PDB entry 3CXC | X-ray diffraction, 3.00 A resolution | chains 0 and L of the 31 polymer chains in the assembly

# Chain 0
Molecule: 23S ribosomal RNA
Source organism: Haloarcula marismortui
Sequence (2922 nucleotides; each row starts with the number of its first residue):
     2 UUGGCUACUA UGCCAGCUGG UGGAUUGCUC GGCUCAGGCG CUGAUGAAGG ACGUGCCAAG
    62 CUGCGAUAAG CCAUGGGGAG CCGCACGGAG GCGAAGAACC AUGGAUUUCC GAAUGAGAAU
   122 CUCUCUAACA AUUGCUUCGC GCAAUGAGGA ACCCCGAGAA CUGAAACAUC UCAGUAUCGG
   182 GAGGAACAGA AAACGCAAUG UGAUGUCGUU AGUAACCGCG AGUGAACGCG AUACAGCCCA
   242 AACCGAAGCC CUCACGGGCA AUGUGGUGUC AGGGCUACCU CUCAUCAGCC GACCGUCUCG
   302 ACGAAGUCUC UUGGAACAGA GCGUGAUACA GGGUGACAAC CCCGUACUCG AGACCAGUAC
   362 GACGUGCGGU AGUGCCAGAG UAGCGGGGGU UGGAUAUCCC UCGCGAAUAA CGCAGGCAUC
   422 GACUGCGAAG GCUAAACACA ACCUGAGACC GAUAGUGAAC AAGUAGUGUG AACGAACGCU
   482 GCAAAGUACC CUCAGAAGGG AGGCGAAAUA GAGCAUGAAA UCAGUUGGCG AUCGAGCGAC
   542 AGGGCAUACA AGGUCCCUCG ACGAAUGACC GACGCGCGAG CGUCCAGUAA GACUCACGGG
   602 AAGCCGAUGU UCUGUCGUAC GUUUUGAAAA ACGAGCCAGG GAGUGUGUCU GCAUGGCAAG
   662 UCUAACCGGA GUAUCCGGGG AGGCACAGGG AAACCGACAU GGCCGCAGGG CUUUGCCCGA
   722 GGGCCGCCGU CUUCAAGGGC GGGGAGCCAU GUGGACACGA CCCGAAUCCG GACGAUCUAC
   782 GCAUGGACAA GAUGAAGCGU GCCGAAAGGC ACGUGGAAGU CUGUUAGAGU UGGUGUCCUA
   842 CAAUACCCUC UCGUGAUCUA UGUGUAGGGG UGAAAGGCCC AUCGAGUCCG GCAACAGCUG
   902 GUUCCAAUCG AAACAUGUCG AAGCAUGACC UCCGCCGAGG UAGUCUGUGA GGUAGAGCGA
   962 CCGAUUGGUG UGUCCGCCUC CGAGAGGAGU CGGCACACCU GUCAAACUCC AAACUUACAG
  1022 ACGCCGUUUG ACGCGGGGAU UCCGGUGCGC GGGGUAAGCC UGUGUACCAG GAGGGGAACA
  1082 ACCCAGAGAU AGGUUAAGGU CCCCAAGUGU GGAUUAAGUG UAAUCCUCUG AAGGUGGUCU
  1142 CGAGCCCUAG ACAGCCGGGA GGUGAGCUUA GAAGCAGCUA CCCUCUAAGA AAAGCGUAAC
  1202 AGCUUACCGG CCGAGGUUUG AGGCGCCCAA AAUGAUCGGG ACUCAAAUCC ACCACCGAGA
  1262 CCUGUCCGUA CCACUCAUAC UGGUAAUCGA GUAGAUUGGC GCUCUAAUUG GAUGGAAGUA
  1322 GGGGUGAAAA CUCCUAUGGA CCGAUUAGUG ACGAAAAUCC UGGCCAUAGU AGCAGCGAUA
  1382 GUCGGGUGAG AACCCCGACG GCCUAAUGGA UAAGGGUUCC UCAGCACUGC UGAUCAGCUG
  1442 AGGGUUAGCC GGUCCUAAGU CAUACCGCAA CUCGACUAUG ACGAAAUGGG AAACGGGUUA
  1502 AUAUUCCCGU GCCACUAUGC AGUGAAAGUU GACGCCCUGG GGUCGAUCAC GCUGGGCAUU
  1562 CGCCCAGUCG AACCGUCCAA CUCCGUGGAA GCCGUAAUGG CAGGAAGCGG ACGAACGGCG
  1622 GCAUAGGGAA ACGUGAUUCA ACCUGGGGCC CAUGAAAAGA CGAGCAUAGU GUCCGUACCG
  1682 AGAACCGACA CAGGUGUCCA UGGCGGCGAA AGCCAAGGCC UGUCGGGAGC AACCAACGUU
  1742 AGGGAAUUCG GCAAGUUAGU CCCGUACCUU CGGAAGAAGG GAUGCCUGCU CCGGAACGGA
  1802 GCAGGUCGCA GUGACUCGGA AGCUCGGACU GUCUAGUAAC AACAUAGGUG ACCGCAAAUC
  1862 CGCAAGGACU CGUACGGUCA CUGAAUCCUG CCCAGUGCAG GUAUCUGAAC ACCUCGUACA
  1922 AGAGGACGAA GGACCUGUCA ACGGCGGGGG UAACUAUGAC CCUCUUAAGG UAGCGUAGUA
  1982 CCUUGCCGCA UCAGUAGCGG CUUGCAUGAA UGGAUUAACC AGAGCUUCAC UGUCCCAACG
  2042 UUGGGCCCGG UGAACUGUAC AUUCCAGUGC GGAGUCUGGA GACACCCAGG GGGAAGCGAA
  2102 GACCCUAUGG AGCUUUACUG CAGGCUGUCG CUGAGACGUG GUCGCCGAUG UGCAGCAUAG
  2162 GUAGGAGACA CUACACAGGU ACCCGCGCUA GCGGGCCACC GAGUCAACAG UGAAAUACUA
  2222 CCCGUCGGUG ACUGCGACUC UCACUCCGGG AGGAGGACAC CGAUAGCCGG GCAGUUUGAC
  2282 UGGGGCGGUA CGCGCUCGAA AAGAUAUCGA GCGCGCCCUA UGGCUAUCUC AGCCGGGACA
  2342 GAGACCCGGC GAAGAGUGCA AGAGCAAAAG AUAGCUUGAC AGUGUUCUUC CCAACGAGGA
  2402 ACGCUGACGC GAAAGCGUGG UCUAGCGAAC CAAUUAGCCU GCUUGAUGCG GGCAAUUGAU
  2462 GACAGAAAAG CUACCCUAGG GAUAACAGAG UCGUCACUCG CAAGAGCACA UAUCGACCGA
  2522 GUGGCUUGCU ACCUCGAUGU CGGUUCCCUC CAUCCUGCCC GUGCAGAAGC GGGCAAGGGU
  2582 GAGGUUGUUC GCCUAUUAAA GGAGGUCGUG AGCUGGGUUU AGACCGUCGU GAGACAGGUC
  2642 GGCUGCUAUC UACUGGGUGU GUAAUGGUGU CUGACAAGAA CGACCGUAUA GUACGAGAGG
  2702 AACUACGGUU GGUGGCCACU GGUGUACCGG UUGUUCGAGA GAGCACGUGC CGGGUAGCCA
  2762 CGCCACACGG GGUAAGAGCU GAACGCAUCU AAGCUCGAAA CCCACUUGGA AAAGAGACAC
  2822 CGCCGAGGUC CCGCGUACAA GACGCGGUCG AUAGACUCGG GGUGUGCGCG UCGAGGUAAC
  2882 GAGACGUUAA GCCCACGAGC ACUAACAGAC CAAAGCCAUC AU
Unresolved in the structure: 2-9, 126-127, 715, 971-998, 1560, 1952-1963, 2137-2236, 2339-2343, 2665-2666, 2915-2923
Differences from the reference sequence: conflict C560 (U3155 in 3377779)
Bound ions: Mg2+ site 1 near G28 (its only coordinating residue here); Na+ site 1: C40, C443; Na+ site 2: G56, A59, G61; Na+ site 3 near U108 (its only coordinating residue here); Mg2+ site 2 near U115 (its only coordinating residue here); Na+ site 4: C141, G142; Na+ site 5 near U146 (its only coordinating residue here); Mg2+ site 3: C162, U2276; K+ site 1: U163, U172; Mg2+ site 4: A165, A167, C168; Na+ site 6: A165, A166; Mg2+ site 5: A166, G219; 61 more Na+ sites not listed; 77 more Mg2+ sites not listed; 1 more K+ sites not listed
Small-molecule neighbours: SLD ((3Z)-N-[(4E)-5-(4-{(5S)-5-[(acetylamino)methyl]-2-oxo-1,3-oxazolidin-3-yl}-2-fluorophenyl)pent-4-en-1-yl]-3-(4-methyl-2,6-dioxo-1,6-dihydropyrimidin-5(2H)-ylidene)propanamide): G2102, A2103, A2486, C2487, A2538, U2539, G2540, U2541, U2619, U2620, A2637

# Chain L
Protein: Ribosomal protein L15E
Source organism: Haloarcula marismortui
Chain sequence (194 residues; each row starts with the number of its first residue):
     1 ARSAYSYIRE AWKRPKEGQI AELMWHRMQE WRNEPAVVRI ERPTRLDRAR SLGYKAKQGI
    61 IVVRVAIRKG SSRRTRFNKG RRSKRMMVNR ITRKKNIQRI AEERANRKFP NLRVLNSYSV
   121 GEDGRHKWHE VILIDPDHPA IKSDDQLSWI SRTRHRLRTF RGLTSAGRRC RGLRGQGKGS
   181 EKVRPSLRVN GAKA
Bound ions: Na+ site 1: Asn106, Phe109, Leu112; Na+ site 2: Lys193 (shared with U391(0) of chain 0)

# How chain 0 and chain L interact
Contacting residue pairs (276):
  G44(0) with Arg156(L), hydrogen bond to the base
  U133(0) with Lys108(L), hydrogen bond to the sugar; Pro110(L), base contact
  U134(0) with Lys108(L), phosphate contact; Phe109(L), phosphate contact; Asn111(L), hydrogen bond to the sugar
  G135(0) with Arg39(L), salt bridge to the phosphate; Ile61(L), phosphate contact; Phe109(L), phosphate contact; Asn111(L), hydrogen bond to the sugar; Asp135(L), hydrogen bond to the sugar
  C136(0) with Arg39(L), salt bridge to the phosphate; Gln58(L), phosphate contact; His138(L), hydrogen bond to the sugar
  U137(0) with Gln58(L), phosphate contact
  A144(0) with Asp137(L), sugar contact
  A145(0) with Asn111(L), sugar contact; Asp137(L), sugar contact
  U146(0) with Pro110(L), sugar contact
  C154(0) with Arg188(L), salt bridge to the phosphate
  C155(0) with Arg161(L), hydrogen bond to the sugar; Arg171(L), hydrogen bond to the phosphate; Ser186(L), hydrogen bond to the phosphate; Arg188(L), salt bridge to the phosphate; Val189(L), phosphate contact
  C156(0) with Arg99(L), hydrogen bond to the phosphate; Phe160(L), sugar contact; Arg161(L), sugar contact; Arg171(L), salt bridge to the phosphate; Ser186(L), phosphate contact; Leu187(L), hydrogen bond to the phosphate; Arg188(L), hydrogen bond to the phosphate
  G157(0) with Lys95(L), hydrogen bond to the sugar; Arg99(L), salt bridge to the phosphate; Cys170(L), phosphate contact; Leu187(L), phosphate contact
  A158(0) with Arg93(L), hydrogen bond to the phosphate; Lys94(L), hydrogen bond to the phosphate
  G159(0) with Arg74(L), salt bridge to the phosphate; Arg93(L), salt bridge to the phosphate
  A160(0) with Arg81(L), hydrogen bond to the sugar; Arg85(L), salt bridge to the phosphate
  A161(0) with Gly80(L), sugar contact; Arg81(L), phosphate contact; Arg82(L), hydrogen bond to the phosphate
  A169(0) with Ser83(L), phosphate contact
  U170(0) with Arg82(L), salt bridge to the phosphate; Ser83(L), hydrogen bond to the phosphate; Lys84(L), hydrogen bond to the phosphate
  C171(0) with Arg82(L), salt bridge to the phosphate; Lys84(L), phosphate contact
  U172(0) with Arg82(L), hydrogen bond to the base
  A174(0) with Arg85(L), base contact
  G175(0) with Lys94(L), hydrogen bond to the base; Gly191(L), sugar contact; Ala192(L), sugar contact; Lys193(L), sugar contact
  G181(0) with Arg107(L), sugar contact; Phe160(L), hydrogen bond to the base
  G182(0) with Leu157(L), phosphate contact; Arg161(L), sugar contact
  A183(0) with Arg156(L), sugar contact; Leu157(L), sugar contact; Arg161(L), hydrogen bond to the sugar
  G184(0) with Thr153(L), phosphate contact; Arg156(L), salt bridge to the phosphate
  A187(0) with Arg154(L), salt bridge to the phosphate; Arg161(L), phosphate contact
  C188(0) with Arg154(L), phosphate contact; Arg161(L), salt bridge to the phosphate; Leu163(L), phosphate contact; Arg171(L), hydrogen bond to the phosphate; Pro185(L), hydrogen bond to the sugar; Ser186(L), sugar contact
  A189(0) with Leu163(L), phosphate contact; Arg168(L), salt bridge to the phosphate; Arg171(L), salt bridge to the phosphate; Leu173(L), sugar contact; Arg184(L), hydrogen bond to the phosphate; Pro185(L), sugar contact
  G190(0) with Leu173(L), phosphate contact; Arg184(L), salt bridge to the phosphate
  A191(0) with Gln176(L), hydrogen bond to the phosphate
  A192(0) with Gln176(L), hydrogen bond to the sugar
  A193(0) with Gln176(L), hydrogen bond to the phosphate
  A194(0) with Gln176(L), sugar contact; Gly177(L), phosphate contact
  C195(0) with Gly177(L), phosphate contact; Lys178(L), hydrogen bond to the phosphate
  A204(0) with Gln176(L), sugar contact
  U205(0) with Arg184(L), phosphate contact
  G206(0) with Arg184(L), phosphate contact; Pro185(L), phosphate contact
  U207(0) with Pro185(L), phosphate contact
  A226(0) with Glu181(L), sugar contact; Lys182(L), sugar contact
  A227(0) with Glu181(L), sugar contact
  C240(0) with Gln146(L), hydrogen bond to the phosphate
  A241(0) with Arg50(L), sugar contact; Ser51(L), sugar contact
  A242(0) with Ser3(L), phosphate contact; Tyr5(L), phosphate contact; Arg50(L), salt bridge to the phosphate
  A243(0) with Ala1(L), hydrogen bond to the phosphate; Ser3(L), phosphate contact
  C244(0) with Ala1(L), hydrogen bond to the phosphate
  C250(0) with Ala140(L), sugar contact
  C251(0) with Gln58(L), sugar contact; Pro139(L), phosphate contact; Ala140(L), sugar contact; Ser143(L), phosphate contact
  C252(0) with Pro139(L), phosphate contact
  G259(0) with Gln58(L), base contact
  C260(0) with Gln58(L), sugar contact
  A261(0) with Arg42(L), salt bridge to the phosphate; Ala56(L), sugar contact
  A262(0) with Arg42(L), salt bridge to the phosphate
  U263(0) with Arg42(L), hydrogen bond to the sugar; Leu46(L), sugar contact
  G264(0) with Tyr5(L), hydrogen bond to the phosphate; Leu46(L), phosphate contact; Arg50(L), salt bridge to the phosphate; Ala56(L), sugar contact
  U265(0) with Arg50(L), salt bridge to the phosphate; Lys55(L), phosphate contact; Ala56(L), hydrogen bond to the phosphate
  G266(0) with Lys55(L), salt bridge to the phosphate; Lys57(L), salt bridge to the phosphate; Asp144(L), phosphate contact
  C376(0) with Ala1(L), hydrogen bond to the sugar
  C377(0) with Ala1(L), sugar contact; Arg2(L), phosphate contact
  A378(0) with Arg9(L), salt bridge to the phosphate
  G379(0) with Arg9(L), sugar contact; Arg48(L), phosphate contact; Ser51(L), hydrogen bond to the base
  A380(0) with Arg9(L), phosphate contact; Trp12(L), sugar contact; Lys13(L), base contact; Arg48(L), salt bridge to the phosphate
  G381(0) with Lys13(L), base contact; Pro15(L), base contact; Arg45(L), salt bridge to the phosphate; Arg48(L), salt bridge to the phosphate
  A383(0) with Arg174(L), salt bridge to the phosphate
  G388(0) with Arg90(L), hydrogen bond to the sugar; Thr92(L), base contact
  G389(0) with Arg90(L), salt bridge to the phosphate
  G390(0) with Lys84(L), salt bridge to the phosphate; Lys94(L), sugar contact; Ala194(L), hydrogen bond to the base
  U391(0) with Lys84(L), salt bridge to the phosphate; Arg85(L), salt bridge to the phosphate; Lys193(L), hydrogen bond to the sugar; Ala194(L), sugar contact
  U392(0) with Lys182(L), hydrogen bond to the sugar; Lys193(L), sugar contact
  G393(0) with Glu181(L), base contact; Lys182(L), hydrogen bond to the base; Lys193(L), salt bridge to the phosphate
  G394(0) with Lys178(L), base contact; Gly179(L), base contact; Glu181(L), hydrogen bond to the base; Lys182(L), hydrogen bond to the base
  U398(0) with Gly179(L), hydrogen bond to the sugar
  C399(0) with Gly172(L), phosphate contact; Lys178(L), phosphate contact; Gly179(L), sugar contact; Ala194(L), base contact
  C400(0) with Lys94(L), sugar contact; Arg169(L), phosphate contact; Cys170(L), sugar contact; Gly172(L), phosphate contact
  C401(0) with Thr92(L), hydrogen bond to the base; Arg93(L), hydrogen bond to the sugar; Lys94(L), sugar contact; Asn96(L), phosphate contact
  U402(0) with Gly70(L), hydrogen bond to the phosphate; Ser71(L), sugar contact; Thr92(L), sugar contact; Asn96(L), phosphate contact; Ile97(L), hydrogen bond to the phosphate
  C403(0) with Lys69(L), phosphate contact; Gly70(L), hydrogen bond to the phosphate; Lys127(L), salt bridge to the phosphate
  G404(0) with Lys69(L), salt bridge to the phosphate; Glu122(L), phosphate contact
  C405(0) with Lys16(L), salt bridge to the phosphate
  A407(0) with Arg14(L), salt bridge to the phosphate
  U409(0) with Lys13(L), hydrogen bond to the base
  G416(0) with Lys178(L), salt bridge to the phosphate
  G417(0) with Lys178(L), hydrogen bond to the sugar
  A430(0) with Arg48(L), sugar contact
  G431(0) with Arg48(L), salt bridge to the phosphate; Ser51(L), sugar contact; Leu52(L), hydrogen bond to the sugar; Asn116(L), hydrogen bond to the phosphate; Arg169(L), salt bridge to the phosphate
  G432(0) with Asn116(L), phosphate contact; Trp149(L), sugar contact; Ser165(L), phosphate contact
  C433(0) with Trp149(L), sugar contact; Arg158(L), salt bridge to the phosphate; Arg168(L), salt bridge to the phosphate
  U434(0) with His155(L), salt bridge to the phosphate
  A435(0) with Arg154(L), salt bridge to the phosphate
  C770(0) with Lys79(L), phosphate contact; Gly80(L), hydrogen bond to the phosphate; Arg81(L), hydrogen bond to the phosphate
  G771(0) with Lys79(L), salt bridge to the phosphate; Arg81(L), salt bridge to the phosphate
  G869(0) with Asn78(L), sugar contact; Lys79(L), salt bridge to the phosphate
  G870(0) with Asn78(L), hydrogen bond to the phosphate
  C1467(0) with Pro35(L), phosphate contact; Ala36(L), hydrogen bond to the phosphate
  G1468(0) with Ala36(L), phosphate contact
  C1469(0) with Arg68(L), salt bridge to the phosphate; Arg73(L), salt bridge to the phosphate; Arg104(L), salt bridge to the phosphate
  A1470(0) with Arg68(L), salt bridge to the phosphate; Ser72(L), hydrogen bond to the phosphate; Arg73(L), hydrogen bond to the phosphate; Arg93(L), salt bridge to the phosphate; Lys95(L), hydrogen bond to the sugar; Ile100(L), phosphate contact
  A1471(0) with Ile100(L), phosphate contact; Arg104(L), salt bridge to the phosphate; Arg107(L), phosphate contact
  C1472(0) with Arg107(L), salt bridge to the phosphate
  C1864(0) with Arg73(L), sugar contact; Arg74(L), sugar contact; Thr75(L), phosphate contact
  A1865(0) with Arg73(L), sugar contact
  G2121(0) with Arg76(L), base contact; Ser83(L), sugar contact; Met86(L), hydrogen bond to the base
  C2122(0) with Arg76(L), hydrogen bond to the base; Phe77(L), sugar contact; Met86(L), hydrogen bond to the sugar; Val88(L), phosphate contact
  A2123(0) with Arg76(L), sugar contact; Met87(L), phosphate contact; Val88(L), hydrogen bond to the phosphate; Asn89(L), hydrogen bond to the phosphate
  G2124(0) with Asn89(L), phosphate contact
  G2131(0) with Lys16(L), phosphate contact; Gly124(L), hydrogen bond to the base
  C2132(0) with Lys16(L), salt bridge to the phosphate; Gly124(L), hydrogen bond to the sugar
  U2133(0) with Trp25(L), phosphate contact
  C2243(0) with Trp25(L), base contact
  A2244(0) with Trp25(L), hydrogen bond to the sugar; Gln29(L), sugar contact; Arg32(L), hydrogen bond to the phosphate
  C2245(0) with Gln29(L), phosphate contact; Arg32(L), salt bridge to the phosphate
  U2246(0) with Arg125(L), salt bridge to the phosphate
  C2262(0) with Arg125(L), sugar contact
  G2263(0) with Lys69(L), sugar contact; Gly70(L), phosphate contact; Ser71(L), phosphate contact; Arg73(L), sugar contact
  A2264(0) with Gly70(L), phosphate contact; Ser71(L), hydrogen bond to the phosphate
  U2265(0) with Arg90(L), phosphate contact
  A2266(0) with Arg90(L), salt bridge to the phosphate
  G2272(0) with Arg76(L), base contact
  C2273(0) with Arg76(L), hydrogen bond to the base
  A2274(0) with Phe77(L), sugar contact; Gly80(L), phosphate contact; Arg81(L), hydrogen bond to the sugar; Met86(L), base contact
  G2275(0) with Gly80(L), phosphate contact; Arg81(L), sugar contact; Met86(L), sugar contact
Interface residues without a listed pair, chain 0 (130 interface residues in all): C173, U176, G225, C239, A288, U382, A397, A408
Interface residues without a listed pair, chain L (123 interface residues in all): Tyr54, Gly59, Ala66, Ile91, Glu103, Leu112, Ser119, Asp123, Asp145, Gly162, Val183

# Overview
130 residues of chain 0 face 123 of chain L across their interface, with 74 hydrogen bonds and 59 salt
bridges. Among the polar pairs are G44(0)-Arg156(L), U172(0)-Arg82(L) and G175(0)-Lys94(L). Ligands of chain
0: compound SLD. C40(0) and C443(0) form the Na+ site 1.
Chain 0 is 23S ribosomal RNA and chain L is Ribosomal protein L15E, both from Haloarcula marismortui; the
structure, The structure of an enhanced oxazolidinone inhibitor bound to the 50S ribosomal subunit of H.
marismortui, was determined by X-ray diffraction.
